PDB entry 7DBP | electron microscopy, 4.50 A resolution (low resolution: residue-level contacts below are approximate; hydrogen-bond / salt-bridge calls are withheld) | chains K and J of the 11 polymer chains in the assembly

[Chain K]
Protein: Histone H1.0
Source organism: Homo sapiens
Reference sequence: P07305 (H10_HUMAN); residues -18 to 174 here correspond to UniProt positions 2-194 (UniProt number = residue number + 20)
Amino-acid sequence (211 residues; row label = number of the first residue in the row; numbers below 1 keep their minus sign (Met-36 is residue -36)):
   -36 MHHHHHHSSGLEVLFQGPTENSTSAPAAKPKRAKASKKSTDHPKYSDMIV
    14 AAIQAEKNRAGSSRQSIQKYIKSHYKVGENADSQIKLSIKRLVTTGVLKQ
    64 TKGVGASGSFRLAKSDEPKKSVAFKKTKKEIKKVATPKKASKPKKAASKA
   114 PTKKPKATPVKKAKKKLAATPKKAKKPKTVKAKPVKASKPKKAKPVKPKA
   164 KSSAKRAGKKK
Disordered / not traced: -36 to 0, 78-174
Sequence notes: expression tag (-36 to -19)
Swiss-Prot annotation at these positions:
  - modified residue: Thr-18 (N-acetylthreonine), Asn-16 (Deamidated asparagine), Arg22 (Citrulline), Ser84 (ADP-ribosylserine)

[Chain J]
Molecule: 177-nt DNA strand
Sequence (177 nucleotides; each row starts with the number of its first residue; numbers below 1 keep their minus sign (DA-89 is residue -89)):
   -89 ACTTTCAATACATGCACAGGATGTATATATCTGACACGTGCCTGGAGACT
   -39 AGGGAGTAATCCCCTTGGCGGTTAAAACGCGGGGGACAGCGCGTACGTGC
    11 GTTTAAGCGGTGCTAGAGCTGTCTACGACCAATTGAGCGGCCTCGGCACC
    61 GGGATTCTCCAGGGCGGCCGCGTAAGT
Disordered / not traced: -89 to -88

[How chain K and chain J interact]
Pairs across the interface - 7 pairs, chain K then chain J:
  Lys7(K) - DC79(J)
  Tyr8(K) - DC79(J)
  Ser26(K) - DG3(J)
  Gln28(K) - DG1(J)
  Ser29(K) - DG3(J)
  Gln47(K) - DG77(J)
  Ser72(K) - DC2(J)
Interface residues without a listed pair, chain K (10 interface residues in all): Ala23, Gly66, Gly71
Interface residues without a listed pair, chain J (7 interface residues in all): DC78, DG80

[In short]
Chain K and chain J form an interface of 10 and 7 residues respectively.
Here chain K is Histone H1.0 (Homo sapiens) and chain J is a 177-nt DNA strand. Entry 7DBP (Linker histone
defines structure and self-association behaviour of the 177 bp human chromosome) was determined by electron
microscopy.
